PDB entry 7YKL | electron microscopy, 5.60 A resolution (low resolution: residue-level contacts below are approximate; hydrogen-bond / salt-bridge calls are withheld) | chains C and D of the 6 polymer chains in the assembly

== Chain C (and D) ==
Name: ATPase family gene 2 protein
Organism: Saccharomyces cerevisiae
Notes: EC 3.6.4.10; chain D of this document is another copy of the same molecule, construct and numbering; everything in this record applies to it too
UniProt: P32794 (AFG2_YEAST); numbering as in UniProt (aligned over 1-780)
Chain sequence (780 residues; row label = number of the first residue in the row):
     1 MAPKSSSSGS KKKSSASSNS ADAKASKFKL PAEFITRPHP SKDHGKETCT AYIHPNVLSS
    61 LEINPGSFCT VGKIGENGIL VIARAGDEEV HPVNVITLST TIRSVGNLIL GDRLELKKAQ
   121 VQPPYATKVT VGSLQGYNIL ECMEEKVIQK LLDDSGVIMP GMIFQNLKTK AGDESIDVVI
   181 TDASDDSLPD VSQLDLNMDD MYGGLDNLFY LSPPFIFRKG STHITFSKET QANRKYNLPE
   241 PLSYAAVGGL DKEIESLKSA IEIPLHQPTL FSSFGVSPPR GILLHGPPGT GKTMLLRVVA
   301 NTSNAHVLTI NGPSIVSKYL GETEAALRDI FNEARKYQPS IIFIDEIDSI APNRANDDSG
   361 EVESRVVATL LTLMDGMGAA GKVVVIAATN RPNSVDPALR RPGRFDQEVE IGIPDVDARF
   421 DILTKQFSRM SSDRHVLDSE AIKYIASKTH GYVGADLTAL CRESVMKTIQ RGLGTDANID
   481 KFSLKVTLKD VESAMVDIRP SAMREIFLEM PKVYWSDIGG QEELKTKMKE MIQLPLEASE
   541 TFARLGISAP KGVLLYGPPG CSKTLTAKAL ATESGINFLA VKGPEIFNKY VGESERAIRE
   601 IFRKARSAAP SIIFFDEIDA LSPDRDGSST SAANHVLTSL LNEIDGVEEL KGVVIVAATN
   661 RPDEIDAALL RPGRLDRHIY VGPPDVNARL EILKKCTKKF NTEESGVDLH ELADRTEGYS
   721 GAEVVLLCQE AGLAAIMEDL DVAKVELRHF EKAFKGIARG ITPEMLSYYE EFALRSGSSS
Unresolved in the structure: 1-28, 206-219, 777-780 (chain D: 1-27, 206-219, 777-780)
Curated features (UniProtKB/Swiss-Prot):
  - binding site (ATP): Gly-286 to Thr-293, Gly-557 to Thr-564
Small-molecule neighbours: ATP (adenosine-5'-triphosphate): Pro-287, Pro-288, Gly-289, Thr-290, Gly-291, Lys-292, Thr-293, Met-294, Ile-422, Gly-454, Ala-455, Thr-458

== How chain C and chain D interact ==
Pairs across the interface (49):
  Asp-190(C) / Gln-338(D)
  Arg-234(C) / Ser-272(D)
  Arg-234(C) / Ser-273(D)
  Asn-237(C) / Ser-272(D)
  Asn-237(C) / Ala-379(D)
  Asn-237(C) / Ala-380(D)
  Pro-313(C) / Arg-365(D)
  Pro-313(C) / Ala-368(D)
  Arg-429(C) / Gly-275(D)
  Arg-429(C) / Val-276(D)
  Met-430(C) / Phe-274(D)
  Arg-434(C) / Leu-270(D)
  Arg-434(C) / Ser-273(D)
  Arg-434(C) / Phe-274(D)
  Ala-459(C) / Pro-402(D)
  Ala-459(C) / Asp-406(D)
  Arg-462(C) / Val-276(D)
  Arg-462(C) / Ser-277(D)
  Arg-462(C) / Pro-278(D)
  Arg-462(C) / Asp-406(D)
  Val-465(C) / Phe-274(D)
  Met-466(C) / Pro-279(D)
  Ile-469(C) / Ile-263(D)
  Ile-469(C) / Phe-271(D)
  Ile-469(C) / Phe-274(D)
  Leu-473(C) / Ile-263(D)
  Lys-481(C) / Leu-270(D)
  Arg-499(C) / Arg-606(D)
  Arg-499(C) / Ser-607(D)
  Met-503(C) / Glu-648(D)
  Arg-504(C) / Asn-642(D)
  Met-510(C) / Val-647(D)
  Asn-588(C) / His-635(D)
  Lys-589(C) / Val-591(D)
  Lys-589(C) / Gly-592(D)
  Lys-589(C) / His-635(D)
  Phe-700(C) / Leu-545(D)
  Phe-700(C) / Ile-547(D)
  Leu-726(C) / Pro-672(D)
  Leu-726(C) / Gly-673(D)
  Leu-726(C) / Asp-676(D)
  Gln-729(C) / Ile-547(D)
  Gly-732(C) / Ile-547(D)
  Ile-736(C) / Leu-545(D)
  Met-737(C) / Glu-530(D)
  Asp-741(C) / Glu-540(D)
  Asp-741(C) / Thr-541(D)
  Asp-741(C) / Arg-544(D)
  Val-742(C) / Arg-544(D)
Also at the interface, not in a pair above, chain C (38 interface residues in all): Glu-76, Lys-235, Ser-314, Lys-318, Asp-456, Glu-463, Lys-582, Lys-699, Cys-728, Leu-733
Also at the interface, not in a pair above, chain D (43 interface residues in all): Tyr-319, Ser-364, Gly-376, Gly-403, Phe-542, Pro-550, Arg-599, Gly-646

== Summary ==
38 residues of chain C and 43 residues of chain D are in contact. Ligands of chain C: ATP. Curated annotation
(UniProt) lists 16 ATP-binding residues on chain C.
Chain C and chain D are both ATPase family gene 2 protein (Saccharomyces cerevisiae); the structure, Cryo-EM
structure of Drg1 hexamer treated with AMPPNP, was determined by electron microscopy, deposited together with
7WBB, 7WD3, 7YKK, 7YKT and 7YKZ.
